PDB entry 6V2W | X-ray diffraction, 3.12 A resolution | chains A and B

# Chain A
Name: Serine/threonine-protein kinase B-raf
Source organism: Homo sapiens
Notes: EC 2.7.11.1
UniProtKB: P15056 (BRAF_HUMAN); numbering as in UniProt (aligned over 445-723)
Chain sequence (283 residues; row label = number of the first residue in the row):
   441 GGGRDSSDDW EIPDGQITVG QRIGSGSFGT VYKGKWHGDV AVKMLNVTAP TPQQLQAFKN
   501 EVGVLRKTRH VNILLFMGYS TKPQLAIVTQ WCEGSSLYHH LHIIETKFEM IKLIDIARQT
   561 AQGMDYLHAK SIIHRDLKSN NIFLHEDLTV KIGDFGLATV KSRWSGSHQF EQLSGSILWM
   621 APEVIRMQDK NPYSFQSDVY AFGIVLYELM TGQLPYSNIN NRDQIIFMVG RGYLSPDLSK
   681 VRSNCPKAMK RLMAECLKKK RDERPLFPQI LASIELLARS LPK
Unresolved in the structure: 441-446, 722-723
Differences from the reference sequence: expression tag (441-444)
Ion coordination: Mg2+: Asn581, Asp594 (together with AMP-PNP)
Ligand contacts: AMP-PNP (ANP; phosphoaminophosphonic acid-adenylate ester): Ile463, Gly464, Ser465, Gly466, Ser467, Phe468, Gly469, Val471, Ala481, Lys483, Leu514, Thr529, Gln530, Trp531, Cys532, Asp576, Lys578, Asn580, Asn581, Phe583, Asp594
Curated features (UniProtKB/Swiss-Prot):
  - active site: Asp576 (Proton acceptor)
  - binding site (ATP): Ile463 to Val471, Lys483
  - modified residue: Ser446 (Phosphoserine), Ser447 (Phosphoserine), Arg671 (Omega-N-methylarginine)
  - cross-link: Lys578 (Glycyl lysine isopeptide (Lys-Gly) (interchain with G-Cter in ubiquitin))
  - natural variant: Arg462 (R462I: In CRC), Ile463 (I463S: In CRC), Gly464 (G464E: In CRC; G464V: In a colorectal cancer cell line), Gly466 (G466A: In melanoma; G466E: In melanoma; G466V: In LNCR), Ser467 (S467A: In CFC1), Phe468 (F468S: In CFC1), Gly469 (G469A: In NHL; G469E: In CFC1 and colon cancer; G469R: In NHL; G469V: In a colorectal adenocarcinoma sample), Leu485 (L485F: In CFC1), Lys499 (K499E: In CFC1; K499N: In CFC1), Glu501 (E501G: In CFC1; E501K: In CFC1), Leu525 (L525P: In CFC1), Trp531 (W531C: In NS7), 12 further natural variant entries in UniProt
  - mutagenesis: Lys483 (K483S: Reduces kinase activity with MAP2K1), Arg509 (R509H: Loss of MAP2K1-mediated-BRAF-KSR1 dimerization), Lys578 (K578R: Blocks EGF-induced ubiquitination and ERK activation), Ile666 (I666R: No effect on MAP2K1-mediated-BRAF-KSR1 dimerization, however loss of BRAF-mediated phosphorylation of MAP2K1), Arg671 (R671K: Increased kinase activity and stability in response to EGF treatment)

# Chain B
Name: Dual specificity mitogen-activated protein kinase kinase 1
Source organism: Homo sapiens
Notes: EC 2.7.12.2
UniProtKB: Q02750 (MP2K1_HUMAN); residue numbers follow UniProt; this construct covers 1-393
Chain sequence (397 residues; row label = number of the first residue in the row; numbers below 1 keep their minus sign (Gly-3 is residue -3)):
    -3 GGGRMPKKKP TPIQLNPAPD GSAVNGTSSA ETNLEALQKK LEELELDEQQ RKRLEAFLTQ
    57 KQKVGELKDD DFEKISELGA GNGGVVFKVS HKPSGLVMAR KLIHLEIKPA IRNQIIRELQ
   117 VLHECNSPYI VGFYGAFYSD GEISICMEHM DGGSLDQVLK KAGRIPEQIL GKVSIAVIKG
   177 LTYLREKHKI MHRDVKPSNI LVNSRGEIKL CDFGVSGQLI DAMANAFVGT RSYMSPERLQ
   237 GTHYSVQSDI WSMGLSLVEM AVGRYPIPPP DAKELELMFG CQVEGDAAET PPRPRTPGRP
   297 LSSYGMDSRP PMAIFELLDY IVNEPPPKLP SGVFSLEFQD FVNKCLIKNP AERADLKQLM
   357 VHAFIKRSDA EEVDFAGWLC STIGLNQPST PTHAAGV
Unresolved in the structure: -3 to 39, 275-306, 384-393
Differences from the reference sequence: expression tag (-3 to 0); engineered mutation Ala218 (Ser in Q02750), Ala222 (Ser in Q02750)
Ion coordination: Mg2+: Asn195 (together with AMP-PNP)
Ligand contacts: AMP-PNP (ANP; phosphoaminophosphonic acid-adenylate ester): Leu74, Gly75, Ala76, Gly77, Asn78, Val82, Ala95, Lys97, Val127, Met143, Glu144, His145, Met146, Ser150, Gln153, Asp190, Lys192, Ser194, Asn195, Leu197, Asp208
Curated features (UniProtKB/Swiss-Prot):
  - region: Glu270 to Pro307 (RAF1-binding)
  - active site: Asp190 (Proton acceptor)
  - binding site (ATP): Leu74 to Val82, Lys97, Met143 to Met146, Ser150 to Gln153, Lys192 to Asn195, Asp208
  - binding site (U0126): Lys97, Asp208 to Val211
  - binding site (K-252a): Glu144 to Met146, Ser194
  - site: Pro8, Ile9 (Cleavage)
  - modified residue: Thr286 (Phosphothreonine), Thr292 (Phosphothreonine), Ser298 (Phosphoserine)
  - natural variant: Phe53 (F53S: In CFC3), Gln56 (Q56P: In MEL), Lys57 (K57E: In MEL; K57N: In MEL), Gly128 (G128V: In CFC3), Tyr130 (Y130C: In CFC3)
  - mutagenesis: Lys97 (K97A: Loss of catalytic activity. Strongly reduces phosphorylation upon UV irradiation; K97R: Loss of catalytic activity. No effect on BRAF-KSR1 or BRAF-KSR2 dimerization), Ser150 (S150A: No loss of activity), Ser212 (S212A: No loss of activity), Met219 (M219V: Increases interaction with KSR1 and BRAF; M219W: Increases interaction with KSR1 and BRAF; when associated with L-220), Ala220 (A220L: Increases interaction with KSR1 and BRAF; when associated with w-219), Asn221 (N221Y: Increases interaction with KSR1 and BRAF), Phe311 (F311S: Loss of interaction with BRAF and KSR1. Loss of BRAF-KSR1 dimerization)

# Interface between chain A and chain B
Residue-residue contacts (49; chain A residue first):
  Gly466(A) - Phe223(B)
  Tyr538(A) - Glu102(B)
  Tyr538(A) - Asn221(B)  hydrogen bond
  His539(A) - Glu102(B)  salt bridge
  His542(A) - Lys104(B)  hydrogen bond (backbone-side chain)
  Ile543(A) - Glu102(B)
  Ile543(A) - Ile103(B)
  Ile543(A) - Lys104(B)
  Ile543(A) - Pro105(B)
  Glu545(A) - Lys104(B)
  Gln612(A) - Thr226(B)
  Leu613(A) - Val224(B)
  Leu613(A) - Ile310(B)  hydrophobic
  Ser614(A) - Val224(B)
  Gly615(A) - Phe223(B)
  Gly615(A) - Val224(B)
  Leu618(A) - Asn221(B)
  Trp619(A) - Asn221(B)
  Ile625(A) - Phe311(B)
  Gln628(A) - Glu312(B)
  Ser657(A) - Asp217(B)
  Asn660(A) - Ile216(B)
  Asn660(A) - Asp217(B)
  Asn660(A) - Ala220(B)
  Asn661(A) - Met230(B)  hydrogen bond
  Asn661(A) - Arg234(B)
  Arg662(A) - Asn78(B)
  Arg662(A) - Met219(B)
  Arg662(A) - Ala222(B)
  Arg662(A) - Phe223(B)
  Asp663(A) - Ser228(B)  hydrogen bond
  Asp663(A) - Met230(B)
  Asp663(A) - Leu235(B)
  Asp663(A) - Leu314(B)
  Gln664(A) - Arg234(B)
  Gln664(A) - Leu235(B)
  Gln664(A) - Gly237(B)  hydrogen bond (side chain-backbone)
  Ile666(A) - Phe311(B)
  Ile666(A) - Leu314(B)  hydrophobic
  Phe667(A) - Leu235(B)
  Phe667(A) - Gln236(B)
  Phe667(A) - Phe311(B)
  Phe667(A) - Leu314(B)
  Phe667(A) - Val318(B)  hydrophobic
  Met668(A) - Leu235(B)
  Met668(A) - Gln236(B)
  Gly670(A) - Phe311(B)
  Arg671(A) - Phe311(B)
  Arg671(A) - Asp315(B)  salt bridge
Also at the interface, not in a pair above, chain A (34 interface residues in all): Ser467, Asn580, Ser616, Ile617, Arg626, Met627, Leu654, Ile659, Tyr673
Also at the interface, not in a pair above, chain B (29 interface residues in all): Gly225, Ala309, Asn319

# Overview
34 residues of chain A and 29 residues of chain B are in contact; the contacts include 5 hydrogen bonds and 2
salt bridges. Among the polar pairs are His539(A)-Glu102(B), Arg671(A)-Asp315(B) and Tyr538(A)-Asn221(B).
Ligands of chain A: AMP-PNP. Ligands of chain B: AMP-PNP.
Chain A is Serine/threonine-protein kinase B-raf and chain B is Dual specificity mitogen-activated protein
kinase kinase 1, both from Homo sapiens; the structure, Crystal structure of the BRAF:MEK1 kinases in complex
with AMPPNP, was determined by X-ray diffraction, deposited together with 7M0T, 7M0U, 7M0V, 7M0W, 7M0X, 7M0Y
and 7M0Z.
